Entry 6WQ2 (electron microscopy, 4.00 A resolution); this record covers chains 1 and j of the 36 polymer chains in the assembly.

[Chain 1]
Molecule: A-DNA
From: Sulfolobus islandicus filamentous virus
Sequence (225 nucleotides; row label = number of the first residue in the row):
     7 ATATATATAT ATATATATAT ATATATATAT ATATATATAT ATATATATAT ATATATATAT
    67 ATATATATAT ATATATATAT ATATATATAT ATATATATAT ATATATATAT ATATATATAT
   127 ATATATATAT ATATATATAT ATATATATAT ATATATATAT ATATATATAT ATATATATAT
   187 ATATATATAT ATATATATAT ATATATATAT ATATATATAT ATATA

[Chain j]
Protein: Structural protein MCP1
From: Sulfolobus islandicus filamentous virus
UniProt: Q914J4 (Y036_SIFVH); residue numbers follow UniProt; this construct covers 1-204
Chain sequence (204 residues; row label = number of the first residue in the row):
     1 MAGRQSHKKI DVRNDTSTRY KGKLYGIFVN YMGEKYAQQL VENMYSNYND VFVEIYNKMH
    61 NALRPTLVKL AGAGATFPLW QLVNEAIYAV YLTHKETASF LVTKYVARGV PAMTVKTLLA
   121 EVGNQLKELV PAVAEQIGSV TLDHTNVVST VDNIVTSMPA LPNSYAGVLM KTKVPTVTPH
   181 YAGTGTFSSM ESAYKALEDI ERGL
Disordered / not traced: 1-2

[How chain 1 and chain j interact]
Pairs across the interface - 34 pairs, chain 1 then chain j:
  DA145(1) / Pro-162(j)  phosphate contact
  DA145(1) / Ser-164(j)  hydrogen bond to the phosphate
  DT146(1) / Lys-95(j)  salt bridge to the phosphate
  DT146(1) / Asn-163(j)  hydrogen bond to the phosphate
  DT152(1) / Leu-24(j)  sugar contact
  DT152(1) / Ile-27(j)  phosphate contact
  DA153(1) / Tyr-20(j)  sugar contact
  DA153(1) / Lys-23(j)  phosphate contact
  DA153(1) / Leu-24(j)  phosphate contact
  DT154(1) / Thr-16(j)  phosphate contact
  DT154(1) / Arg-19(j)  salt bridge to the phosphate
  DT154(1) / Tyr-48(j)  hydrogen bond to the base
  DT154(1) / Phe-52(j)  base contact
  DA155(1) / Ile-10(j)  sugar contact
  DA155(1) / Asp-11(j)  phosphate contact
  DA155(1) / Val-12(j)  hydrogen bond to the phosphate
  DA155(1) / Arg-13(j)  salt bridge to the phosphate
  DA155(1) / Thr-16(j)  phosphate contact
  DA155(1) / Arg-19(j)  salt bridge to the phosphate
  DT156(1) / Ile-10(j)  base contact
  DT156(1) / Asp-11(j)  phosphate contact
  DT156(1) / Asn-57(j)  phosphate contact
  DT156(1) / His-60(j)  salt bridge to the phosphate
  DT156(1) / Arg-64(j)  salt bridge to the phosphate
  DT156(1) / Phe-77(j)  base contact
  DT156(1) / Trp-80(j)  hydrogen bond to the phosphate
  DA157(1) / Ile-10(j)  phosphate contact
  DA157(1) / Arg-64(j)  salt bridge to the phosphate
  DA157(1) / Gly-74(j)  sugar contact
  DA157(1) / Trp-80(j)  phosphate contact
  DT158(1) / Gly-74(j)  phosphate contact
  DT160(1) / Arg-4(j)  phosphate contact
  DA161(1) / Gly-3(j)  phosphate contact
  DT162(1) / Gln-5(j)  base contact
Interface residues without a listed pair, chain j (26 interface residues in all): Tyr-56

[Overview]
12 residues of chain 1 face 26 of chain j across their interface; the contacts include 5 hydrogen bonds and 7
salt bridges. Polar contacts include DT154(1)/Tyr-48(j), DA145(1)/Ser-164(j) and DT146(1)/Asn-163(j).
Here chain 1 is A-DNA and chain j is Structural protein MCP1, both from Sulfolobus islandicus filamentous
virus. Entry 6WQ2 (Cryo-EM of the S. islandicus filamentous virus, SIFV) was determined by electron microscopy
(same publication as 6WQ0).
